Entry 7SLI (X-ray diffraction, 2.00 A resolution); this record covers chain A.

Chain A:
Name: Myoglobin
Source organism: Physeter catodon
UniProt: P02185 (MYG_PHYMC); residues 0-153 here correspond to UniProt positions 1-154 (UniProt number = residue number + 1)
Chain sequence (154 residues; row label = number of the first residue in the row; numbering starts at 0):
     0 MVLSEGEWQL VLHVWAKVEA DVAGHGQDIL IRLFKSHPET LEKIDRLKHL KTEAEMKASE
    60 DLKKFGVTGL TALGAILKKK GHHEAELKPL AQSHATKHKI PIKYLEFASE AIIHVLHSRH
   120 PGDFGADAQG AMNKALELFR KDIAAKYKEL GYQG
Not modelled in the structure: 0, 153
Sequence notes: engineered mutation Ile-43 (Phe44 in P02185), Leu-46 (Phe47 in P02185), Phe-64 (His65 in P02185), Gly-68 (Val69 in P02185), Ala-107 (Ile108 in P02185)
Swiss-Prot annotation at these positions:
  - binding site (heme b): His-93
  - modified residue: Ser-3 (Phosphoserine), Thr-67 (Phosphothreonine)
Bound ions: heme Fe near His-93 (its only coordinating residue here)
Ligand contacts: heme (HEM): Leu-32, Thr-39, Lys-42, Ile-43, Arg-45, Phe-64, Thr-67, Gly-68, Ala-71, Leu-72, Leu-89, Ser-92, His-93, His-97, Ile-99, Tyr-103, Leu-104, Ala-107, Phe-138
What the authors report for this chain:
  - mutagenesis - H64F (2% yield): increased catalytic activity
  - mutagenesis - F43I/F46L/H64F/V68G/I107A (75% yield): increased catalytic activity on 1a
  - mutagenesis - V68G: unchanged catalytic activity on 3a
  - conformationally variable residues (side-chain flip): Phe-64
  - specificity-determining residues: Phe-64 (from molecular simulation)

Summary:
Bound to chain A: heme. Curated annotation (UniProt) lists heme b-binding residue His-93. The paper reports
that H64F increases catalytic activity; the specificity determinant Phe-64; 3 substitutions were tested in
all.
Chain A is Myoglobin (Physeter catodon); the structure, Engineered sperm whale myoglobin-based carbene
transferase MbBTIC-C2, was determined by X-ray diffraction together with 7SLH from the same study.
